PDB entry 5WKP | X-ray diffraction, 3.15 A resolution | chains A and E of the 8 polymer chains in the assembly

== Chain A (and E) ==
Name: Cysteine desulfurase, mitochondrial
Source organism: Homo sapiens
Notes: EC 2.8.1.7; chain E of this document is another copy of the same molecule, construct and numbering; everything in this record applies to it too
Reference sequence: Q9Y697 (NFS1_HUMAN); residue numbers follow UniProt; this construct covers 56-457
Chain sequence (406 residues; numbered 52 to 457; the number before each row is that of its first residue):
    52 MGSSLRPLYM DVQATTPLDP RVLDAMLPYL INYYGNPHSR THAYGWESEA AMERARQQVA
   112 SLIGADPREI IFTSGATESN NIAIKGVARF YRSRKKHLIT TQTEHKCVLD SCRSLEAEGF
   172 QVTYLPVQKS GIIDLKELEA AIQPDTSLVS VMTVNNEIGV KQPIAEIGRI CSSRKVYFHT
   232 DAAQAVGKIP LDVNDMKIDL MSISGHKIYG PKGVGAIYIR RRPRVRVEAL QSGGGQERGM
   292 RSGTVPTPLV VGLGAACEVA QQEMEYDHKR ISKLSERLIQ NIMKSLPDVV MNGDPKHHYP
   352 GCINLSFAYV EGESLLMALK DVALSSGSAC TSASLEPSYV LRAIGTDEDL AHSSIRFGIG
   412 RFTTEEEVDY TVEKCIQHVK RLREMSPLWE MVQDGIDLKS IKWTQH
Unresolved in the structure: 52-54, 381-385, 456-457 (chain E: 52-53, 380-384, 457)
Construct notes: initiating methionine (52); expression tag (53-55)
UniProt features mapped onto this chain:
  - active site: Cys381 (Cysteine persulfide intermediate)
  - binding site (pyridoxal 5'-phosphate): Ala127, Thr128, Gln235, Ser255, His257, Thr295
  - binding site ([2Fe-2S] cluster): Cys381
  - binding site (Zn(2+)): Cys381
  - modified residue: Lys258 (N6-(pyridoxal phosphate)lysine), Cys381 (Cysteine persulfide)
  - natural variant: Arg72 (R72Q: In COXPD52)
Covalent attachments: pyridoxal phosphate (PLP) linked to Lys258
Ligand contacts: pyridoxal phosphate (PLP): Ser125, Gly126, Ala127, Thr128, Asn131, His156, Cys158, Met203, Asn207, Asp232, Ala234, Gln235, Ser255, His257
Reported in the primary citation:
  - binding site for pyridoxal phosphate: Lys258
  - conformationally variable residues (order/disorder transition): Ala380 to Leu386, Met436 to Thr455
  - disease-associated variants - R72Q (citing earlier work)
  - catalytic residues: Cys381 (citing earlier work)

== Chain A / chain E interface ==
Pairs across the interface (86; chain A residue first):
  Arg57(A) with Tyr84(E); Tyr95(E); Glu98(E), salt bridge
  Pro58(A) with Tyr95(E), hydrogen bond (backbone-side chain)
  Tyr60(A) with Tyr85(E); Tyr95(E), hydrophobic
  Asp62(A) with Ser90(E); His93(E), salt bridge
  Ala65(A) with Asn87(E), hydrogen bond (backbone-side chain); Ser90(E)
  Thr66(A) with Tyr85(E); Asn87(E)
  Pro68(A) with Tyr85(E), hydrophobic
  Leu69(A) with Leu81(E)
  Leu74(A) with Leu81(E), hydrophobic
  Leu81(A) with Leu69(E)
  Tyr84(A) with Arg57(E)
  Tyr85(A) with Tyr60(E); Thr66(E); Pro68(E), hydrophobic; Lys263(E), hydrogen bond (backbone-side chain)
  Gly86(A) with Lys263(E)
  Asn87(A) with Ala65(E), hydrogen bond (side chain-backbone); Thr66(E)
  Ser90(A) with Asp62(E); Ala65(E)
  Thr92(A) with Leu375(E), hydrogen bond (side chain-backbone); Ser376(E)
  His93(A) with Asp62(E), salt bridge; Ala374(E); Leu375(E)
  Tyr95(A) with Arg57(E); Pro58(E), hydrogen bond (side chain-backbone); Tyr60(E), hydrophobic; Ala374(E), hydrophobic
  Glu98(A) with Arg57(E), salt bridge
  Ser125(A) with Ser125(E); Arg292(E)
  Thr128(A) with Gln282(E); Ser283(E); Gly294(E)
  Glu129(A) with Gln282(E)
  Asn132(A) with Leu281(E); Gln282(E); Ser283(E), hydrogen bond (side chain-backbone)
  Lys136(A) with Leu281(E), hydrogen bond (side chain-backbone); Ser283(E), hydrogen bond
  Cys158(A) with Ser283(E); Gly284(E)
  Asp161(A) with Ser283(E); Gly284(E), hydrogen bond (side chain-backbone)
  Ser162(A) with Ser283(E)
  Ser165(A) with Ser283(E)
  His257(A) with Thr295(E)
  Lys263(A) with Tyr85(E), hydrogen bond (side chain-backbone); Pro297(E); Leu300(E)
  Gly264(A) with Pro297(E)
  Leu281(A) with Asn132(E); Lys136(E), hydrogen bond (backbone-side chain)
  Gln282(A) with Thr128(E); Glu129(E); Asn132(E)
  Ser283(A) with Thr128(E); Asn132(E), hydrogen bond (backbone-side chain); Lys136(E), hydrogen bond; Cys158(E); Asp161(E); Ser162(E); Ser165(E)
  Gly284(A) with Lys157(E); Cys158(E); Asp161(E), hydrogen bond (backbone-side chain)
  Gly285(A) with Lys157(E)
  Arg292(A) with Ser125(E)
  Gly294(A) with Thr128(E)
  Thr295(A) with His257(E)
  Pro297(A) with Lys263(E); Gly264(E)
  Leu300(A) with Lys263(E); Leu300(E), hydrophobic
  Leu367(A) with Thr92(E)
  Ala374(A) with His93(E); Tyr95(E), hydrophobic
  Leu375(A) with Thr92(E), hydrogen bond (backbone-side chain); His93(E)
Interface residues without a listed pair, chain A (56 interface residues in all): Leu59, Thr67, Leu78, Ile82, Asn83, Ala94, Arg140, Lys157, Ser293, Thr298, Pro299, Ser376
Interface residues without a listed pair, chain E (55 interface residues in all): Leu59, Thr67, Leu74, Leu78, Ile82, Asn83, Gly86, Ala94, Arg140, Gly285, Ser293, Thr298, Leu367

== Overview ==
Chain A and chain E form an interface of 56 and 55 residues respectively; the contacts include 16 hydrogen
bonds and 4 salt bridges. Polar contacts include Arg57(A)-Glu98(E), Asp62(A)-His93(E) and Pro58(A)-Tyr95(E).
Pyridoxal phosphate is covalently linked to Lys258(A). The paper reports the catalytic residue Cys381(A); a
binding site for pyridoxal phosphate at Lys258(A).
Chain A and chain E are both Cysteine desulfurase, mitochondrial (Homo sapiens); the structure, Crystal
Structure of the Human mitochondrial Cysteine Desulfurase in complex with ISD11 and Iron-Sulfur Cluster
Scaffold ..., was determined by X-ray diffraction (same publication as 5WLW and 5WGB).
